6VQ9 - chains A and H of the 16 polymer chains in the assembly; structure by electron microscopy, 3.60 A resolution.

# Chain A
Molecule: ATPase H+-transporting V1 subunit A
Organism: Rattus norvegicus
UniProt: D4A133 (D4A133_RAT); residues 1-617 here = UniProt positions 1-617
Sequence (617 residues; numbered 1 to 617; the number before each row is that of its first residue):
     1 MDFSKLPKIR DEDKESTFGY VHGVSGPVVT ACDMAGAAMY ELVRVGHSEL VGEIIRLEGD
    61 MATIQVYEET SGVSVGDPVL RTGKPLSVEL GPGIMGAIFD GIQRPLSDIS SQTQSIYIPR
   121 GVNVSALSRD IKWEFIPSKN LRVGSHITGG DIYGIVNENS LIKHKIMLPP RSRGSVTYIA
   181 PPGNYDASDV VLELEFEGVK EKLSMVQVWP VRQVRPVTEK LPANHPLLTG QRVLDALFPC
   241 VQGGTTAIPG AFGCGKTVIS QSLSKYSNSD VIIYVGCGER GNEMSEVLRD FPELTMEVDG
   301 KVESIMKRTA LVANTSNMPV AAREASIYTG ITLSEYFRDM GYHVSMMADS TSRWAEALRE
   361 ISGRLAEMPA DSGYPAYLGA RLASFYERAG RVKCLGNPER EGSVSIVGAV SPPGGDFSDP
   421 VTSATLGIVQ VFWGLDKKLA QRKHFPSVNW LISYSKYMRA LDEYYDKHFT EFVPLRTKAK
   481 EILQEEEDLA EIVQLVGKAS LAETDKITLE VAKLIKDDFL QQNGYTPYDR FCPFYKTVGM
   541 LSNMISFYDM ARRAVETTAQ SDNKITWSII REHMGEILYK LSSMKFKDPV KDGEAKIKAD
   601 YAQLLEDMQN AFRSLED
Unresolved in the structure: 1-16, 617

# Chain H
Molecule: ATPase H+-transporting V1 subunit D
Organism: Rattus norvegicus
UniProt: Q6P503 (Q6P503_RAT); residues 1-247 here = UniProt positions 1-247
Sequence (247 residues; each row starts with the number of its first residue):
     1 MSGKDRIEIF PSRMAQTIMK ARLKGAQTGR NLLKKKSDAL TLRFRQILKK IIETKMLMGE
    61 VMREAAFSLA EAKFTAGDFS TTVIQNVNKA QVKIRAKKDN VAGVTLPVFE HYHEGTDSYE
   121 LTGLARGGEQ LAKLKRNYAK AVELLVELAS LQTSFVTLDE AIKITNRRVN AIEHVIIPRI
   181 ERTLAYIITE LDEREREEFY RLKKIQEKKK IIKEKSEKDL ERRRAAGEVM EPANLLAEEK
   241 DEDLLFE
Unresolved in the structure: 1-3, 49-153, 218-247

# Chain A / chain H interface
Contacting residue pairs (14; chain A residue first):
  Ala366(A) with Lys209(H), hydrogen bond (backbone-side chain)
  Met368(A) with Gln206(H)
  Pro369(A) with Leu202(H), hydrophobic
  Asp371(A) with Arg13(H), salt bridge
  Ser372(A) with Arg13(H)
  Gly414(A) with Met14(H)
  Gly415(A) with Met14(H), hydrogen bond (backbone-side chain)
  Asp416(A) with Arg13(H); Met14(H), hydrogen bond (backbone-side chain); Thr17(H), hydrogen bond
  Ile492(A) with Leu32(H), hydrophobic
  Leu495(A) with Leu32(H), hydrophobic; Leu33(H), hydrophobic; Arg168(H)
Also at the interface, not in a pair above, chain A (12 interface residues in all): Glu367, Ser418
Also at the interface, not in a pair above, chain H (10 interface residues in all): Gly29

# Overview
12 residues of chain A face 10 of chain H across their interface, with 4 hydrogen bonds and 1 salt bridge.
Polar contacts include Asp371(A)-Arg13(H), Ala366(A)-Lys209(H) and Gly415(A)-Met14(H).
Here chain A is ATPase H+-transporting V1 subunit A and chain H is ATPase H+-transporting V1 subunit D, both
from Rattus norvegicus. Entry 6VQ9 (Mammalian V-ATPase from rat brain soluble V1 region rotational state 1
with SidK and ADP (from ...) was determined by electron microscopy together with 6VQA, 6VQB, 6VQI, 6VQJ and
6VQK from the same study.
